Entry 3VVD (X-ray diffraction, 2.05 A resolution); this record covers chain A.

[Chain A]
Molecule: Amino acid ABC transporter, binding protein
Source organism: Thermus thermophilus
Reference sequence: Q72JG5 (Q72JG5_THET2); residues 1-236 here correspond to UniProt positions 19-254 (UniProt number = residue number + 18)
Amino-acid sequence (260 residues; numbered -23 to 236; the number before each row is that of its first residue; numbers below 1 keep their minus sign (Met-23 is residue -23)):
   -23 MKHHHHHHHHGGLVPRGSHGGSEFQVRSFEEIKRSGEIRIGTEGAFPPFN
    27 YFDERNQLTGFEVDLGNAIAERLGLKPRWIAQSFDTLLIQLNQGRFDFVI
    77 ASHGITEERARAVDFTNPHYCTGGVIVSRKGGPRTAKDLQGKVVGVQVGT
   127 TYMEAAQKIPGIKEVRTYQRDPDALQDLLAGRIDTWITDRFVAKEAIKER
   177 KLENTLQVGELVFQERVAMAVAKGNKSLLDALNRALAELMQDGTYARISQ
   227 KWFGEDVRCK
Unresolved in the structure: -23 to -5
Sequence notes: expression tag (-23 to 0)
Disulfide bonds: Cys97-Cys235
Ligand contacts: L-ornithine (ORN): Glu19, Phe22, Phe60, Ala77, Ser78, His79, Gly80, Arg85, Gln123, Gly125, Thr126, Thr127, Tyr128, Glu191
Reported in the primary citation:
  - conformationally variable residues (side-chain flip): Glu19
  - binding site for L-ornithine: Glu19, Glu191

[Overview]
Ligands of chain A: L-ornithine. From the paper: a binding site for L-ornithine at Glu19 and Glu191;
conformational variability at Glu19.
Chain A is Amino acid ABC transporter, binding protein (Thermus thermophilus); the structure, Crystal
structure of TTC0807 complexed with Ornithine, was determined by X-ray diffraction, deposited together with
3VV5, 3VVE and 3VVF.
